4KDN - chains B and F of the 6 polymer chains in the assembly; structure by X-ray diffraction, 2.48 A resolution.

Chain B (and F):
Protein: Hemagglutinin
Organism: Influenza A virus
Notes: chain F of this document is another copy of the same molecule, construct and numbering; everything in this record applies to it too
UniProt: Q6DQ33 (Q6DQ33_9INFA); residues 335-509 here correspond to UniProt positions 347-521 (UniProt number = residue number + 12)
Sequence (175 residues; each row starts with the number of its first residue):
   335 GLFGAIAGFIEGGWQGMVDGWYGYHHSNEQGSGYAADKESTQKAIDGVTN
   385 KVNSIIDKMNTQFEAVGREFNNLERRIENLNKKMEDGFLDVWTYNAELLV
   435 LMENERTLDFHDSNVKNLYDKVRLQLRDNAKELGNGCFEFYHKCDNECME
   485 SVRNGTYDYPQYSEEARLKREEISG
Cystine bridges: Cys-478/Cys-482

How chain B and chain F interact:
Contacting residue pairs - 58 pairs, chain B then chain F:
  Gly-335(B) / Ser-447(F)
  Gly-335(B) / Asn-451(F)  hydrogen bond (backbone-side chain)
  Leu-336(B) / Phe-337(F)
  Leu-336(B) / Phe-444(F)  hydrophobic
  Leu-336(B) / Ser-447(F)  hydrogen bond (backbone-side chain)
  Leu-336(B) / Asn-451(F)
  Phe-337(B) / Phe-337(F)  hydrophobic
  Phe-337(B) / Asn-451(F)
  Gly-338(B) / Asn-451(F)  hydrogen bond (backbone-side chain)
  Phe-343(B) / Leu-458(F)  hydrophobic
  Arg-410(B) / Glu-403(F)  hydrogen bond (side chain-backbone)
  Arg-410(B) / Phe-404(F)
  Arg-410(B) / Glu-408(F)  salt bridge
  Asn-413(B) / Ala-399(F)
  Leu-414(B) / Leu-414(F)  hydrophobic
  Leu-414(B) / Asn-415(F)
  Leu-414(B) / Met-418(F)  hydrophobic
  Lys-417(B) / Glu-398(F)
  Lys-417(B) / Ala-399(F)
  Lys-417(B) / Asn-415(F)  hydrogen bond
  Lys-417(B) / Met-418(F)
  Met-418(B) / Met-418(F)
  Met-418(B) / Phe-422(F)
  Asp-420(B) / Gln-396(F)
  Asp-420(B) / Glu-398(F)
  Gly-421(B) / Phe-422(F)
  Phe-422(B) / Phe-422(F)
  Leu-423(B) / Asn-394(F)
  Leu-423(B) / Gln-396(F)
  Asp-424(B) / Asn-394(F)  hydrogen bond
  Asp-424(B) / Gln-396(F)  hydrogen bond
  Asp-424(B) / Trp-426(F)
  Val-425(B) / Val-425(F)  hydrophobic
  Val-425(B) / Trp-426(F)  hydrophobic
  Tyr-428(B) / Ile-389(F)  hydrogen bond (side chain-backbone)
  Tyr-428(B) / Lys-392(F)
  Tyr-428(B) / Met-393(F)
  Tyr-428(B) / Trp-426(F)  hydrophobic
  Tyr-428(B) / Leu-433(F)
  Asn-429(B) / Asn-429(F)  hydrogen bond
  Glu-431(B) / Lys-392(F)  salt bridge
  Leu-432(B) / Ser-388(F)
  Leu-432(B) / Leu-433(F)  hydrophobic
  Leu-435(B) / Ser-388(F)
  Met-436(B) / Met-436(F)  hydrophobic
  Met-436(B) / Glu-437(F)
  Met-436(B) / Arg-440(F)  hydrogen bond (backbone-side chain)
  Glu-439(B) / Arg-440(F)  salt bridge
  Arg-440(B) / Arg-440(F)
  Lys-450(B) / Lys-450(F)
  Lys-465(B) / Arg-461(F)
  Glu-466(B) / Arg-457(F)  salt bridge
  Glu-466(B) / Leu-458(F)
  Glu-466(B) / Arg-461(F)  hydrogen bond (backbone-side chain)
  Leu-467(B) / Arg-461(F)
  Gly-468(B) / Leu-458(F)
  Ser-508(B) / Arg-501(F)  hydrogen bond (backbone-side chain)
  Gly-509(B) / Arg-501(F)
Other interface residues (no listed pair), chain B (36 interface residues in all): Ile-411, Lys-416, Tyr-453, Arg-457, Glu-505
Other interface residues (no listed pair), chain F (34 interface residues in all): Phe-397, Val-400, Ile-411

In short:
The interface between chain B and chain F involves 36 residues on one side and 34 on the other, with 12
hydrogen bonds and 4 salt bridges. Among the polar pairs are Arg-410(B)/Glu-408(F), Glu-431(B)/Lys-392(F) and
Glu-439(B)/Arg-440(F).
Both chains are Hemagglutinin (Influenza A virus). Entry 4KDN (Crystal structure of the hemagglutinin of
ferret-transmissible H5N1 virus in complex with avian receptor analog LSTa) was determined by X-ray
diffraction (same publication as 4KDM, 4KDO and 4KDQ).
